PDB entry 8HH3 | electron microscopy, 4.30 A resolution (low resolution: residue-level contacts below are approximate; hydrogen-bond / salt-bridge calls are withheld) | chains B and F of the 7 polymer chains in the assembly

[Chain B]
Protein: ATP synthase subunit alpha
Source organism: Bacillus sp. PS3
Notes: EC 7.1.2.2
UniProtKB: A0A0M3VGF9 (A0A0M3VGF9_BACP3); numbering as in UniProt (aligned over 2-502)
Chain sequence (501 residues; row label = number of the first residue in the row):
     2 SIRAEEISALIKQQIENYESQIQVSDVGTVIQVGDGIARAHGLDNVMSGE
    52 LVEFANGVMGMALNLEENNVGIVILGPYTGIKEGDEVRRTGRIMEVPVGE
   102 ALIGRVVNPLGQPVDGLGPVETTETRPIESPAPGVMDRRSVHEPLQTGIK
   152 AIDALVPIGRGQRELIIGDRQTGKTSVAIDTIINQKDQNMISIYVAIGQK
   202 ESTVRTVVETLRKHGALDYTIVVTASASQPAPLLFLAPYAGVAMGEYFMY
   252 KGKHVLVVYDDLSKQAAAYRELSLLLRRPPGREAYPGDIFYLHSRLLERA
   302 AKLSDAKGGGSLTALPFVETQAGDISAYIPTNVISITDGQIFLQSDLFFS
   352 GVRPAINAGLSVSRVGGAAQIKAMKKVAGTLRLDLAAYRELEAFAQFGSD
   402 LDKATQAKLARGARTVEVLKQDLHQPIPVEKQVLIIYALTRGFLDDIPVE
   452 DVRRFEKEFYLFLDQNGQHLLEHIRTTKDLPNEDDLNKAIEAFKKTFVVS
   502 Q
Unresolved in the structure: 2-23, 502
Differences from the reference sequence: conflict Pro132 (Arg in A0A0M3VGF9), Ser193 (Cys in A0A0M3VGF9), Phe463 (Trp in A0A0M3VGF9)
Metal / ion sites: Mg2+: Thr176 (together with ATP)
Ligand contacts:
  - ATP (adenosine-5'-triphosphate), molecule 1: Asp170, Gln172, Thr173, Gly174, Lys175, Thr176, Ser177, Glu320, Phe349, Arg354, Gln422, Asp423, Leu424
  - ATP, molecule 2: Ser336, Val363, Arg365

[Chain F]
Protein: ATP synthase subunit beta
Source organism: Bacillus sp. PS3
Notes: EC 7.1.2.2
UniProtKB: A0A0M4U1P9 (A0A0M4U1P9_BACP3); numbering as in UniProt (aligned over 1-473)
Chain sequence (484 residues; numbered -10 to 473; the number before each row is that of its first residue; numbers below 1 keep their minus sign (Met-10 is residue -10)):
   -10 MHHHHHHHHHHMTRGRVIQVMGPVVDVKFENGHLPAIYNALKIQHKARNE
    40 NEVDIDLTLEVALHLGDDTVRTIAMASTDGLIRGMEVIDTGAPISVPVGE
    90 VTLGRVFNVLGEPIDLEGDIPADARRDPIHRPAPKFEELATEVEILETGI
   140 KVVDLLAPYIKGGKIGLFGGAGVGKTVLIQELIHNIAQEHGGISVFAGVG
   190 ERTREGNDLYHEMKDSGVISKTAMVFGQMNEPPGARMRVALTGLTMAEYF
   240 RDEQGQDVLLFIDNIFRFTQAGSEVSALLGRMPSAVGYQPTLATEMGQLQ
   290 ERITSTAKGSITSIQAIYVPADDYTDPAPATTFSHLDATTNLERKLAEMG
   340 IYPAVDPLASTSRALAPEIVGEEHYQVARKVQQTLQRYKELQDIIAILGM
   390 DELSDEDKLVVHRARRIQFFLSQNFHVAEQFTGQPGSYVPVKETVRGFKE
   440 ILEGKYDHLPEDAFRLVGRIEEVVEKAKAMGVEV
Unresolved in the structure: -10 to 0, 472-473
Differences from the reference sequence: initiating methionine (-10); expression tag (-9 to 0)
Metal / ion sites: Mg2+: Thr165 (together with ATP)
Ligand contacts:
  - ATP (adenosine-5'-triphosphate), molecule 1: Gly159, Ala160, Gly161, Val162, Gly163, Lys164, Thr165, Val166, Arg191, Tyr341, Pro342, Phe414, Ala417, Phe420
  - ATP, molecule 2: Ser351, Arg352, Leu354, Tyr364

[Chain B / chain F interface]
Pairs across the interface (65):
  Leu44(B) with Arg72(F)
  Asp45(B) with Arg72(F)
  Asn46(B) with Ile71(F); Arg72(F)
  Met48(B) with Asn40(F); Gly69(F); Leu70(F); Ile71(F)
  Ser49(B) with Thr67(F); Asp68(F); Gly69(F); Leu70(F)
  Asn65(B) with Val9(F)
  Leu66(B) with Gln8(F); Val9(F)
  Glu67(B) with Gln8(F); Met10(F); Arg72(F)
  Glu68(B) with Ile7(F); Gln8(F)
  Val71(B) with Arg72(F)
  Arg90(B) with Asn40(F)
  Gly92(B) with Asn40(F)
  Glu130(B) with Asp68(F)
  Ala133(B) with Asn219(F)
  Val136(B) with Ile103(F); Gly195(F); Asn196(F); Phe215(F)
  Met137(B) with Ile103(F); Tyr199(F)
  Arg139(B) with Asn196(F)
  Ser141(B) with Asn196(F)
  Pro280(B) with Ala266(F); Pro272(F)
  Gly282(B) with Gly276(F)
  Arg283(B) with Asp312(F)
  Asp289(B) with Glu263(F)
  Phe291(B) with Met218(F); Arg256(F); Gln259(F)
  Tyr292(B) with Met218(F); Asn219(F); Glu220(F); Arg225(F); Glu263(F)
  Ser295(B) with Met218(F); Asn219(F)
  Glu299(B) with Thr192(F); Asn219(F)
  Ile326(B) with Arg333(F)
  Ser327(B) with Ala310(F)
  Thr332(B) with Ala160(F); Tyr307(F); Ala310(F); Arg333(F)
  Ser336(B) with Arg191(F); Arg256(F)
  Ile337(B) with Arg191(F); Met218(F)
  Asp339(B) with Arg191(F); Arg193(F)
  Leu361(B) with Glu337(F)
  Arg365(B) with Arg191(F)
  Gly367(B) with Gln419(F)
Also at the interface, not in a pair above, chain B (49 interface residues in all): Gly43, Val47, Leu64, Asn69, Thr91, Ile94, Arg140, Arg164, Gly288, Tyr329, Asn333, Ile335, Thr338, Gly360
Also at the interface, not in a pair above, chain F (44 interface residues in all): Gly11, Val42, Val95, Asp104, Gly161, Ser262, Pro309, Asp315

[Summary]
49 residues of chain B and 44 residues of chain F are in contact. One ATP molecule is bound between chain B
and chain F. Ligands of chain B: ATP. Bound to chain F: ATP.
Here chain B is ATP synthase subunit alpha and chain F is ATP synthase subunit beta, both from Bacillus sp.
PS3. Entry 8HH3 (F1 domain of FoF1-ATPase from Bacillus PS3,90 degrees,highATP) was determined by electron
microscopy (same publication as 8HH1, 8HH2, 8HH4, 8HH5, 8HH6, 8HH7 and 5 further entries).
